5W64 - chains Q and S of the 20 polymer chains in the assembly; structure by electron microscopy, 4.20 A resolution (low resolution: residue-level contacts below are approximate; hydrogen-bond / salt-bridge calls are withheld).

Chain Q:
Name: RNA polymerase I-specific transcription initiation factor RRN11
Organism: Saccharomyces cerevisiae (strain ATCC 204508 / S288c)
UniProtKB: Q04712 (RRN11_YEAST); numbering as in UniProt (aligned over 1-507)
Sequence (507 residues; numbered 1 to 507; the number before each row is that of its first residue):
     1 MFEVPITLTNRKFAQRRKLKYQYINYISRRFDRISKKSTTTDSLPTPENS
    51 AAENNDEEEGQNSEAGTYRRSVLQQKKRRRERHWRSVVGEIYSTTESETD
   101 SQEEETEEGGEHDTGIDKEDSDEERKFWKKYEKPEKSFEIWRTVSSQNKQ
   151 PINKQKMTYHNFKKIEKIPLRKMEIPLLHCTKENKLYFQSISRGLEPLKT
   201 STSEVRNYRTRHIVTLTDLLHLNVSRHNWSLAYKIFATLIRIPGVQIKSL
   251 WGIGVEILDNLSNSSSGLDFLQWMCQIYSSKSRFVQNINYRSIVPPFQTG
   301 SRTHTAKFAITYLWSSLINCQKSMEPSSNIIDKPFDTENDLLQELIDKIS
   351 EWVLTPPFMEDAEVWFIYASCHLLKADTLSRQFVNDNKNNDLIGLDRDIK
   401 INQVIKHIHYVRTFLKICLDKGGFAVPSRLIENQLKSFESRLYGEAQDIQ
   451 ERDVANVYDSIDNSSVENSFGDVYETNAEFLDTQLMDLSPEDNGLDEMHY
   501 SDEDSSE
Not modelled in the structure: 37-120, 327-336, 444-507
Covalent attachments: covalent link Pro5-Gln246, Ile247-Gln298; covalent link Phe13-Ser201, Ser280-Ser301, Lys281-Ser301; covalent link Arg17-Arg291; covalent link Lys136-His304; covalent link Val245-Leu250, Ile393-Leu395; covalent link Trp352-Phe358, Leu354-Phe358; covalent link Leu354-Met359

Chain S:
Molecule: non-template strand DNA
Sequence (54 nucleotides; row label = number of the first residue in the row):
     1 CAAGTGTGAGGAAAAGTAGTTGGGTTTTTTTTTTTTTTTTTGCAGTTGAA
    51 GACA
Not modelled in the structure: 29-40

Chain Q / chain S interface:
Residue-residue contacts (11; chain Q residue first):
  Arg11(Q) - DA12(S)
  Arg125(Q) - DG19(S)
  Arg125(Q) - DT20(S)
  Cys180(Q) - DG10(S)
  Thr181(Q) - DG10(S)
  Thr181(Q) - DG11(S)
  Lys182(Q) - DG10(S)
  Glu183(Q) - DG11(S)
  Asn207(Q) - DA13(S)
  Asn287(Q) - DT20(S)
  Asn287(Q) - DT21(S)

In short:
8 residues of chain Q and 7 residues of chain S are in contact.
Here chain Q is RNA polymerase I-specific transcription initiation factor RRN11 (Saccharomyces cerevisiae
(strain ATCC 204508 / S288c)) and chain S is non-template strand DNA. Entry 5W64 (RNA Polymerase I Initial
Transcribing Complex State 1) was determined by electron microscopy, deposited together with 5W65, 5W5Y and
5W66.
